5GT0 - chains F and J of the 10 polymer chains in the assembly; structure by X-ray diffraction, 2.82 A resolution.

[Chain F]
Molecule: Histone H4
Organism: Homo sapiens
Reference sequence: P62805 (H4_HUMAN); residues 1-102 here correspond to UniProt positions 2-103 (UniProt number = residue number + 1)
Sequence (102 residues; each row starts with the number of its first residue):
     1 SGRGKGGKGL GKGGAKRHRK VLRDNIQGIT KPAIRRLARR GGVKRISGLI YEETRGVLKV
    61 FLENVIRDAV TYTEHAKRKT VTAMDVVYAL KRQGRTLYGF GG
Disordered / not traced: 1-16

[Chain J]
Molecule: 146-nt DNA strand
Organism: Homo sapiens
Sequence (146 nucleotides; each row starts with the number of its first residue):
   147 ATCAATATCC ACCTGCAGAT TCTACCAAAA GTGTATTTGG AAACTGCTCC ATCAAAAGGC
   207 ATGTTCAGCT GAATTCAGCT GAACATGCCT TTTGATGGAG CAGTTTCCAA ATACACTTTT
   267 GGTAGAATCT GCAGGTGGAT ATTGAT
Ion coordination: Mn2+ site 1 near DT183 (its only coordinating residue here); Mn2+ site 2 near DG185 (its only coordinating residue here); Mn2+ site 3 near DG267 (its only coordinating residue here)

[How chain F and chain J interact]
Contacting residue pairs - 10 pairs, chain F then chain J:
  His18(F) with DT198(J), phosphate contact; DC199(J), salt bridge to the phosphate
  Arg19(F) with DT198(J), phosphate contact
  Thr30(F) with DA207(J), sugar contact; DT208(J), phosphate contact
  Pro32(F) with DA207(J), phosphate contact; DT208(J), phosphate contact
  Arg36(F) with DA207(J), salt bridge to the phosphate
  Arg45(F) with DG214(J), base contact; DT216(J), phosphate contact
Interface residues without a listed pair, chain F (7 interface residues in all): Lys31
Interface residues without a listed pair, chain J (7 interface residues in all): DG217

[Overview]
Chain F and chain J each contribute 7 residues to their interface, with 2 salt bridges. Among the polar pairs
are His18(F)-DC199(J) and Arg36(F)-DA207(J).
Chain F is Histone H4 and chain J is a 146-nt DNA strand, both from Homo sapiens; the structure, Crystal
structure of nucleosome complex with human testis-specific histone variants, Th2a, was determined by X-ray
diffraction, deposited together with 5GSU and 5GT3.
